PDB entry 4S18 | X-ray diffraction, 2.27 A resolution | chain A

[Chain A]
Name: Ribonuclease pancreatic
Source organism: Bos taurus
Notes: EC 3.1.27.5
UniProt: P61823 (RNAS1_BOVIN); residues 1-124 here correspond to UniProt positions 27-150 (UniProt number = residue number + 26)
Sequence (124 residues; each row starts with the number of its first residue):
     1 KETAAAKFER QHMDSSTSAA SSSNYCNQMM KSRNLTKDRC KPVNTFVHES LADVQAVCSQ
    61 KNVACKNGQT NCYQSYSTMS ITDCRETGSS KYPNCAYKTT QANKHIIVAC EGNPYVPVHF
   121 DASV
Disordered / not traced: 16-23
UniProt features mapped onto this chain:
  - active site: His12 (Proton acceptor), His119 (Proton donor)
  - binding site (substrate): Lys7, Arg10, Lys41 to Thr45, Lys66, Arg85
  - glycosylation: Lys1 (N-linked (Glc) (glycation) lysine), Lys7 (N-linked (Glc) (glycation) lysine), Asn34 (N-linked (GlcNAc...) asparagine), Lys37 (N-linked (Glc) (glycation) lysine), Lys41 (N-linked (Glc) (glycation) lysine)
Disulfides: Cys26-Cys84, Cys40-Cys95, Cys58-Cys110, Cys65-Cys72
Metal / ion sites: cyclohexane-1(R),2(R)-diamine-platinum(II) Pt site 1: Asp14, Met29; cyclohexane-1(R),2(R)-diamine-platinum(II) Pt site 2 near His105 (its only coordinating residue here); cyclohexane-1(R),2(R)-diamine-platinum(II) Pt site 3 near His119 (its only coordinating residue here)
From the paper describing this entry:
  - cyclohexane-1(R),2(R)-diamine-platinum(II) Pt coordination: Asp14, Met29, His105, His119
  - conformationally variable residues (order/disorder transition): Ser16 to Ser23, Gln28

[Summary]
Asp14 and Met29 coordinate cyclohexane-1(R),2(R)-diamine-platinum(II) Pt site 1. UniProt lists active-site
residues His12 and His119 and 9 substrate-binding residues. From the paper:
cyclohexane-1(R),2(R)-diamine-platinum(II) Pt coordination by Asp14, Met29 and His105 among others;
conformational variability at Ser16 and Gln28.
Chain A is Ribonuclease pancreatic (Bos taurus); the structure, The X-ray structure of the adduct formed in
the reaction between bovine pancreatic ribonuclease and oxaliplatin, was determined by X-ray diffraction (same
publication as 4S0Q).
